Entry 4BHU (X-ray diffraction, 1.91 A resolution); this record covers chains G and J of the 10 polymer chains in the assembly.

[Chain G (and J)]
Molecule: Uncharacterized protein yuab
Organism: Bacillus subtilis SUBSP. subtilis
Notes: chain J of this document is another copy of the same molecule, construct and numbering; everything in this record applies to it too
UniProt: P71014 (YUAB_BACSU); residue numbers follow UniProt; this construct covers 48-172
Chain sequence (130 residues; each row starts with the number of its first residue):
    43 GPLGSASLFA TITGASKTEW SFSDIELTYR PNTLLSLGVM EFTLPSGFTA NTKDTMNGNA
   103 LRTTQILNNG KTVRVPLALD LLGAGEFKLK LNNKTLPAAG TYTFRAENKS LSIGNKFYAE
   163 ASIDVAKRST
Disordered / not traced: 171-172 (chain J: 43-46, 153-158, 171-172)
Construct notes: expression tag (43-47); engineered mutation Mse98 (Leu in P71014)
Modified residues: Lys59, Lys130, Lys158 (n-dimethyl-lysine; MLY); Mse82, Mse98 (selenomethionine; parent Met)

[Chain G / chain J interface]
Residue-residue contacts - 5 pairs, chain G then chain J:
  Leu79(G) - Leu79(J)
  Gly80(G) - Leu79(J)
  Leu119(G) - Leu77(J)
  Leu119(G) - Leu79(J)  hydrophobic
  Leu153(G) - Leu79(J)  hydrophobic
Also at the interface, not in a pair above, chain G (5 interface residues in all): Pro118
Also at the interface, not in a pair above, chain J (5 interface residues in all): Ser78, Leu121, Leu124

[In short]
Chain G and chain J each contribute 5 residues to their interface.
Chain G and chain J are both Uncharacterized protein yuab (Bacillus subtilis SUBSP. subtilis); the structure,
Crystal structure of BslA - A bacterial hydrophobin, was determined by X-ray diffraction.
